Entry 5X14 (X-ray diffraction, 1.68 A resolution); this record covers chain A.

Chain A:
Protein: Transcriptional regulator
Source organism: Bacillus subtilis subsp. spizizenii strain W23
UniProt: E0TW95 (E0TW95_BACPZ); residues 1-182 here = UniProt positions 1-182
Chain sequence (188 residues; row label = number of the first residue in the row; numbers below 1 keep their minus sign (Gly-5 is residue -5)):
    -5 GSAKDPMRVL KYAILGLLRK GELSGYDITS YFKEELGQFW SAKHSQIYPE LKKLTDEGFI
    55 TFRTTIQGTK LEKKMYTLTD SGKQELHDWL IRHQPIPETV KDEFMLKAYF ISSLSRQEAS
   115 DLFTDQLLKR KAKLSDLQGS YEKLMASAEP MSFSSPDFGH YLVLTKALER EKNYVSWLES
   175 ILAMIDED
Not modelled in the structure: -5 to -4, 58-66
Differences from the reference sequence: expression tag (-5 to 0)
Ligand contacts: ferulic acid (FER; 3-(4-hydroxy-3-methoxyphenyl)-2-propenoic acid): Glu29, Gln32, Phe33, Thr93, Lys127, Leu131, Ser134, His154, Val157, Leu158, Ala161, Arg164
What the authors report for this chain:
  - binding site for ferulic acid: Ser134
  - mutagenesis - F104R (1.81 M), L156E (1.76 M): decreased stability
  - mutagenesis - Y20A, Y42A: unchanged stability

Summary:
Ligands of chain A: ferulic acid. The paper reports a binding site for ferulic acid at Ser134; F104R and L156E
reduce stability; 4 substitutions were tested in all.
Chain A is Transcriptional regulator (Bacillus subtilis subsp. spizizenii strain W23); the structure, Crystal
structure of Bacillus subtilis PadR in complex with ferulic acid, was determined by X-ray diffraction (same
publication as 5Y8T, 5X11, 5X12 and 5X13).
